Entry 4QZ7 (X-ray diffraction, 2.80 A resolution); this record covers chains V and W of the 28 polymer chains in the assembly.

# Chain V
Name: Proteasome subunit beta type-2
Organism: Saccharomyces cerevisiae
Notes: EC 3.4.25.1
Reference sequence: P25043 (PSB2_YEAST); residues 1-232 here correspond to UniProt positions 30-261 (UniProt number = residue number + 29)
Chain sequence (232 residues; row label = number of the first residue in the row):
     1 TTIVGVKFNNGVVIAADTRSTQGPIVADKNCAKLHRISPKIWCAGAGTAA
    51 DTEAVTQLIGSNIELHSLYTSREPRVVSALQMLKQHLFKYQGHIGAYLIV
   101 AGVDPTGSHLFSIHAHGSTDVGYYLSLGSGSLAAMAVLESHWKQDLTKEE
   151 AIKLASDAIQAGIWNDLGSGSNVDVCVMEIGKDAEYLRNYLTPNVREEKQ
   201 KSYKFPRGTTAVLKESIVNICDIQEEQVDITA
Unresolved in the structure: 223-232
Covalently attached groups: compound 04C linked to T1
Metal / ion sites: Mg2+: I163, D166 (shared with 1 residue of chain L)
Residues lining bound ligands:
  - 04C (1,2,4-trideoxy-4-methyl-2-{[N-(morpholin-4-ylacetyl)-L-alanyl-O-methyl-L-tyrosyl]amino}-1-phenyl-D-xylitol), molecule 1: R19, S20, T21, Q22, C31, K33, G45, A46, G47, T48, A49, T52, S129, G168
  - 04C, molecule 2: H114, H116, S118
Curated features (UniProtKB/Swiss-Prot):
  - active site: T1 (Nucleophile)

# Chain W
Name: Proteasome subunit beta type-3
Organism: Saccharomyces cerevisiae
Notes: EC 3.4.25.1
Reference sequence: P25451 (PSB3_YEAST); residues 0-204 here correspond to UniProt positions 1-205 (UniProt number = residue number + 1)
Chain sequence (205 residues; row label = number of the first residue in the row; numbering starts at 0):
     0 MSDPSSINGGIVVAMTGKDCVAIACDLRLGSQSLGVSNKFEKIFHYGHVF
    50 LGITGLATDVTTLNEMFRYKTNLYKLKEERAIEPETFTQLVSSSLYERRF
   100 GPYFVGPVVAGINSKSGKPFIAGFDLIGCIDEAKDFIVSGTASDQLFGMC
   150 ESLYEPNLEPEDLFETISQALLNAADRDALSGWGAVVYIIKKDEVVKRYL
   200 KMRQD
Unresolved in the structure: 0
Metal / ion sites: Mg2+: D204 (shared with 3 residues of chain K)
Residues lining bound ligands: 04C (1,2,4-trideoxy-4-methyl-2-{[N-(morpholin-4-ylacetyl)-L-alanyl-O-methyl-L-tyrosyl]amino}-1-phenyl-D-xylitol): D124, L125, C128
Curated features (UniProtKB/Swiss-Prot):
  - modified residue: S30 (Phosphoserine)
  - cross-link: K69 (Glycyl lysine isopeptide (Lys-Gly) (interchain with G-Cter in ubiquitin))

# How chain V and chain W interact
Residue-residue contacts (60; chain V residue first):
  I25(V) - D143(W)
  I25(V) - F146(W)  hydrophobic
  A27(V) - D130(W)
  A27(V) - F146(W)  hydrophobic
  D28(V) - D130(W)
  D28(V) - E131(W)
  K29(V) - E150(W)  salt bridge
  A49(V) - C128(W)  hydrophobic
  A50(V) - Y95(W)
  A50(V) - I126(W)  hydrophobic
  A50(V) - C128(W)
  D51(V) - Y95(W)  hydrogen bond
  D51(V) - R98(W)  salt bridge
  A54(V) - Y95(W)
  H93(V) - R98(W)  hydrogen bond (backbone-side chain)
  H93(V) - F99(W)
  I94(V) - F99(W)  hydrophobic
  R196(V) - E150(W)  salt bridge
  K199(V) - E150(W)
  K199(V) - S151(W)  hydrogen bond (side chain-backbone)
  K199(V) - Y153(W)  hydrogen bond (side chain-backbone)
  S202(V) - E154(W)  hydrogen bond
  Y203(V) - S151(W)
  Y203(V) - L152(W)  hydrophobic
  Y203(V) - E154(W)
  K204(V) - E154(W)
  K204(V) - D161(W)
  F205(V) - L152(W)  hydrophobic
  F205(V) - Q168(W)
  R207(V) - E160(W)  salt bridge
  R207(V) - D161(W)  salt bridge
  G208(V) - E164(W)  hydrogen bond (backbone-side chain)
  T209(V) - E164(W)  hydrogen bond (backbone-side chain)
  T210(V) - E164(W)  hydrogen bond
  T210(V) - S167(W)
  T210(V) - Q168(W)  hydrogen bond
  T210(V) - L199(W)
  A211(V) - L199(W)
  A211(V) - K200(W)  hydrogen bond (backbone-backbone)
  V212(V) - F163(W)  hydrophobic
  V212(V) - Y198(W)
  L213(V) - Y198(W)  hydrogen bond (backbone-backbone)
  L213(V) - L199(W)
  L213(V) - K200(W)
  K214(V) - K196(W)
  K214(V) - R197(W)
  K214(V) - Y198(W)  hydrogen bond (backbone-backbone)
  E215(V) - K196(W)
  E215(V) - R197(W)  salt bridge
  S216(V) - V194(W)
  S216(V) - V195(W)
  S216(V) - K196(W)  hydrogen bond (backbone-backbone)
  I217(V) - E193(W)
  I217(V) - V194(W)
  V218(V) - H44(W)
  V218(V) - V194(W)  hydrogen bond (backbone-backbone)
  V218(V) - K196(W)
  N219(V) - H44(W)
  I220(V) - G46(W)
  D222(V) - K74(W)  salt bridge
Other interface residues (no listed pair), chain V (36 interface residues in all): Q22, V26, T48, Y90, P206
Other interface residues (no listed pair), chain W (39 interface residues in all): H47, F49, D124, D134, E158, T165, L171, Y187

# In short
Chain V and chain W form an interface of 36 and 39 residues respectively; the contacts include 14 hydrogen
bonds and 7 salt bridges. Polar contacts include K29(V)-E150(W), D51(V)-R98(W) and R196(V)-E150(W). Bound to
chain V: compound 04C. Chain W binds compound 04C.
Here chain V is Proteasome subunit beta type-2 and chain W is Proteasome subunit beta type-3, both from
Saccharomyces cerevisiae. Entry 4QZ7 (yCP beta5-A50V mutant in complex with the epoxyketone inhibitor ONX
0914) was determined by X-ray diffraction together with 4QUX, 4QUY, 4QV0, 4QV1, 4QV3, 4QV4 and 42 further
entries from the same study.
